Entry 5DHZ (X-ray diffraction, 4.30 A resolution (low resolution: residue-level contacts below are approximate; hydrogen-bond / salt-bridge calls are withheld)); this record covers chains H and L of the 3 polymer chains in the assembly.

== Chain H ==
Name: Anti-Rev Antibody Fab single-chain variable fragment, heavy chain
Organism: Oryctolagus cuniculus
Notes: antibody fragment or engineered binder
Chain sequence (117 residues; numbered 1 to 117; the number before each row is that of its first residue):
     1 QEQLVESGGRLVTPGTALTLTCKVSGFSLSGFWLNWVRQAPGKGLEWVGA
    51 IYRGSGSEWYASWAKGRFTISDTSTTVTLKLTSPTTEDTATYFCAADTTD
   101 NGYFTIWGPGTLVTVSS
Cystine bridges: Cys22-Cys94

== Chain L ==
Name: Anti-Rev Antibody Fab single-chain variable fragment, light chain
Organism: Oryctolagus cuniculus
Notes: antibody fragment or engineered binder
Chain sequence (110 residues; each row starts with the number of its first residue):
     1 ELVMTQTPSSVSEPVGGTVTIKCQASQSISSWLSWYQQKPGQPPKLLIYD
    51 ASNLASGVPSRFMGSGSGTEYTLTISGVQREDAATYYCLGGYPAASYRTA
   101 FGGGTELEII
Cystine bridges: Cys23-Cys88

== How chain H and chain L interact ==
Pairs across the interface (40):
  Trp33(H) - Tyr92(L)
  Trp33(H) - Pro93(L)
  Asn35(H) - Pro93(L)
  Val37(H) - Phe101(L)
  Gln39(H) - Gln38(L)
  Gln39(H) - Tyr87(L)
  Lys43(H) - Tyr87(L)
  Gly44(H) - Tyr87(L)
  Leu45(H) - Gln38(L)
  Leu45(H) - Pro44(L)
  Leu45(H) - Tyr87(L)
  Leu45(H) - Phe101(L)
  Trp47(H) - Pro93(L)
  Trp47(H) - Arg98(L)
  Trp47(H) - Thr99(L)
  Trp47(H) - Phe101(L)
  Trp59(H) - Pro93(L)
  Trp59(H) - Ala94(L)
  Trp59(H) - Arg98(L)
  Tyr60(H) - Arg98(L)
  Phe93(H) - Gln38(L)
  Phe93(H) - Pro43(L)
  Asp100(H) - Tyr92(L)
  Asn101(H) - Trp32(L)
  Gly102(H) - Leu89(L)
  Gly102(H) - Tyr92(L)
  Tyr103(H) - Ser34(L)
  Tyr103(H) - Tyr36(L)
  Tyr103(H) - Leu46(L)
  Tyr103(H) - Tyr49(L)
  Tyr103(H) - Asp50(L)
  Phe104(H) - Tyr36(L)
  Phe104(H) - Leu46(L)
  Phe104(H) - Leu89(L)
  Phe104(H) - Phe101(L)
  Thr105(H) - Leu46(L)
  Trp107(H) - Pro43(L)
  Trp107(H) - Pro44(L)
  Trp107(H) - Phe101(L)
  Gly108(H) - Pro43(L)
Other interface residues (no listed pair), chain H (22 interface residues in all): Glu46, Ala50, Pro109

== Summary ==
22 residues of chain H face 17 of chain L across their interface.
Chain H is Anti-Rev Antibody Fab single-chain variable fragment, heavy chain and chain L is Anti-Rev Antibody
Fab single-chain variable fragment, light chain, both from Oryctolagus cuniculus; the structure, HIV-1 Rev NTD
dimers with variable crossing angles, was determined by X-ray diffraction (same publication as 5DHV, 5DHX and
5DHY).
